7TO9 - chains B and C of the 3 polymer chains in the assembly; structure by X-ray diffraction, 1.60 A resolution.

Chain B:
Name: Bromodomain-containing protein 3
From: Homo sapiens
UniProt: Q15059 (BRD3_HUMAN); numbering as in UniProt (aligned over 25-147)
Chain sequence (128 residues; numbered 20 to 147; the number before each row is that of its first residue):
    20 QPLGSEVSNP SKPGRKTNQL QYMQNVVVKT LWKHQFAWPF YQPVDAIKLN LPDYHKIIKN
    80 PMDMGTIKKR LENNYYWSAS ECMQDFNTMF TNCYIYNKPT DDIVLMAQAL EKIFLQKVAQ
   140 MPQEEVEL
Not modelled in the structure: 20-31
Construct notes: expression tag (20-24)
Swiss-Prot annotation at these positions:
  - region: Lys78 to Pro80 (Acetylated histone H3 binding)
  - natural variant: Thr36 (T36N: In a renal clear cell carcinoma sample)

Chain C:
Name: 2xAcK.4xE (diAcK.4xE)
Chain sequence (18 residues; each row starts with the number of its first residue):
     1 EEAQRSLKLL KHLYHGEE
Not modelled in the structure: 1-4, 16-18
Modified residues: Lys8 (N(6)-acetyllysine; ALY); Lys11 (N(6)-acetyllysine; ALY)

Interface between chain B and chain C:
Pairs across the interface (34; chain B residue first):
  Trp57(B) with Ser6(C); Leu9(C), hydrophobic; Leu10(C), hydrophobic; His12(C); Leu13(C), hydrophobic
  Pro58(B) with Lys8(C); Leu9(C), hydrophobic; His12(C); Leu13(C), hydrophobic
  Phe59(B) with Lys8(C)
  Val63(B) with Lys8(C); Tyr14(C)
  Lys67(B) with Lys11(C); His15(C)
  Leu68(B) with Leu7(C), hydrophobic; Leu10(C), hydrophobic; Lys11(C); His12(C); Tyr14(C), hydrophobic; His15(C), hydrogen bond (backbone-side chain)
  Asn69(B) with Lys11(C); His15(C)
  Leu70(B) with Lys8(C); Tyr14(C), hydrophobic
  Asn116(B) with Lys8(C); Tyr14(C)
  Asp120(B) with Arg5(C)
  Asp121(B) with Arg5(C), salt bridge; Ser6(C); Leu9(C)
  Ile122(B) with Lys8(C); Leu9(C); Tyr14(C)
  Met125(B) with Leu9(C), hydrophobic
Interface residues without a listed pair, chain B (17 interface residues in all): Tyr60, Tyr73, Cys112, Tyr115

Overview:
Chain B and chain C form an interface of 17 and 11 residues respectively; the contacts include 1 hydrogen bond
and 1 salt bridge. Polar contacts include Asp121(B)-Arg5(C) and Leu68(B)-His15(C).
Here chain B is Bromodomain-containing protein 3 (Homo sapiens) and chain C is 2xAcK.4xE (diAcK.4xE). Entry
7TO9 (BRD3-BD1 in complex with RaPID linear peptide 2xAcK.4xE (diAcK.4xE)) was determined by X-ray diffraction
together with 7TO7, 7TO8 and 7TOA from the same study.
